6ACL - chains A and B; structure by X-ray diffraction, 1.92 A resolution.

# Chain A
Protein: NAD-dependent protein deacylase sirtuin-5, mitochondrial
From: Homo sapiens
Notes: EC 3.5.1.-
UniProtKB: Q9NXA8 (SIR5_HUMAN); residues 36-302 here = UniProt positions 36-302
Amino-acid sequence (267 residues; row label = number of the first residue in the row):
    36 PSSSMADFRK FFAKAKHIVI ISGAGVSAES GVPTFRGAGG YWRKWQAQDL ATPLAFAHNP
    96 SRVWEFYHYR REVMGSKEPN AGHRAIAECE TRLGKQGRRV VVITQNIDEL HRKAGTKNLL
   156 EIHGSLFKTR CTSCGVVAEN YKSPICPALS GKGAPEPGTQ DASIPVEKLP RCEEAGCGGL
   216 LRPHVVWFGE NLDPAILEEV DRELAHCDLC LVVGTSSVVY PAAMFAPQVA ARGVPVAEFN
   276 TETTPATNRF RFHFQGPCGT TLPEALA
Bound ions: Zn2+: Cys166, Cys169, Cys207, Cys212
Curated features (UniProtKB/Swiss-Prot):
  - active site: His158 (Proton acceptor)
  - binding site (NAD(+)): Gln140 to Asp143, Gly249 to Ser251, Asn275 to Glu277, Cys293
  - binding site (substrate): Tyr102, Arg105
  - binding site (Zn(2+)): Cys166, Cys169, Cys207, Cys212

# Chain B
Protein: succinyl peptide H2AK95
Amino-acid sequence (10 residues; row label = number of the first residue in the row):
    92 ELNXLLGRVT
Modified positions: SLL ((2S)-2-azanyl-6-[(4-hydroxy-4-oxo-butanoyl)amino]hexanoic acid) at position 95

# Chain A / chain B interface
Residue-residue contacts (32):
  Arg71(A) - Leu97(B)
  Gln83(A) - Leu97(B)
  Ala86(A) - SLL_95(B)
  Tyr102(A) - SLL_95(B)
  Arg105(A) - SLL_95(B)
  Ile142(A) - SLL_95(B)
  His158(A) - SLL_95(B)
  Val220(A) - SLL_95(B)
  Val221(A) - SLL_95(B)
  Trp222(A) - SLL_95(B)
  Phe223(A) - SLL_95(B)
  Phe223(A) - Leu97(B)  hydrophobic
  Gly224(A) - Asn94(B)
  Gly224(A) - SLL_95(B)  hydrogen bond (backbone-backbone)
  Glu225(A) - Asn94(B)
  Glu225(A) - SLL_95(B)  hydrogen bond (backbone-backbone)
  Asn226(A) - Leu93(B)
  Asn226(A) - Asn94(B)  hydrogen bond (backbone-side chain)
  Leu227(A) - Leu93(B)  hydrogen bond (backbone-backbone)
  Leu227(A) - Asn94(B)
  Leu227(A) - SLL_95(B)
  Leu232(A) - Leu93(B)  hydrophobic
  Val253(A) - Gly98(B)  hydrogen bond (backbone-backbone)
  Val254(A) - SLL_95(B)
  Val254(A) - Leu96(B)
  Tyr255(A) - Asn94(B)
  Tyr255(A) - SLL_95(B)
  Tyr255(A) - Leu96(B)  hydrogen bond (backbone-backbone)
  Tyr255(A) - Gly98(B)
  Pro256(A) - Leu93(B)  hydrophobic
  Pro256(A) - Asn94(B)
  Pro280(A) - Thr101(B)
Also at the interface, not in a pair above, chain B (8 interface residues in all): Val100

# Overview
The interface between chain A and chain B involves 21 residues on one side and 8 on the other, with 6 hydrogen
bonds. Among the polar pairs are Asn226(A)-Asn94(B), Gly224(A)-SLL_95(B) and Glu225(A)-SLL_95(B).
Chain A is NAD-dependent protein deacylase sirtuin-5, mitochondrial (Homo sapiens) and chain B is succinyl
peptide H2AK95; the structure, histone lysine desuccinylase Sirt5 in complex with succinyl peptide H2AK95, was
determined by X-ray diffraction.
